Entry 6JW0 (X-ray diffraction, 2.20 A resolution); this record covers chains A and I of the 3 polymer chains in the assembly.

Chain A:
Name: TAL effector
Organism: Xanthomonas campestris pv. armoraciae
Amino-acid sequence (498 residues; each row starts with the number of its first residue):
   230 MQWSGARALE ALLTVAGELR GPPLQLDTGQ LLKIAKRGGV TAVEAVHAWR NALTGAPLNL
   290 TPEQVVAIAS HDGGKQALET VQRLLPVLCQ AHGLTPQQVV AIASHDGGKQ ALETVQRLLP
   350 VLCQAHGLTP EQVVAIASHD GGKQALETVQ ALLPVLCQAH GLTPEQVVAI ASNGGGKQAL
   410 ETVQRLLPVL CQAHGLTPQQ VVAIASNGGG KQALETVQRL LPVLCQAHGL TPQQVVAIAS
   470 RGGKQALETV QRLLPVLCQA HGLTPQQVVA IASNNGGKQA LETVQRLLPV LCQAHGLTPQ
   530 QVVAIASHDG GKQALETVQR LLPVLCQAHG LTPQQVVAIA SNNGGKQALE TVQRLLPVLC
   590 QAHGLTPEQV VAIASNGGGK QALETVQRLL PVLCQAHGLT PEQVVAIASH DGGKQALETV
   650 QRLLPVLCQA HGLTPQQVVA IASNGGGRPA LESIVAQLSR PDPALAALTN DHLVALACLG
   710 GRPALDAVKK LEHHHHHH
Disordered / not traced: 726-727

Chain I:
Molecule: 17-nt DNA strand
Sequence (17 nucleotides; numbered -2 to 14; the number before each row is that of its first residue; numbers below 1 keep their minus sign (DT-2 is residue -2)):
    -2 TGTCCCTTCG CGTCTCT

Interface between chain A and chain I:
Residue-residue contacts (75):
  Gln231(A) with DT-2(I), phosphate contact
  Arg266(A) with DC2(I), base contact
  Val269(A) with DG-1(I), phosphate contact
  Thr270(A) with DG-1(I), hydrogen bond to the phosphate; DT0(I), hydrogen bond to the phosphate
  Asp301(A) with DT0(I), base contact; DC1(I), hydrogen bond to the base; DC2(I), base contact
  Gly302(A) with DT0(I), phosphate contact; DC1(I), phosphate contact
  Gln305(A) with DT0(I), hydrogen bond to the phosphate
  Asp335(A) with DC2(I), hydrogen bond to the base; DC3(I), base contact
  Gly336(A) with DC1(I), phosphate contact
  Lys338(A) with DC1(I), phosphate contact
  Gln339(A) with DC1(I), hydrogen bond to the phosphate; DC2(I), phosphate contact
  Asp369(A) with DC3(I), hydrogen bond to the base
  Gly370(A) with DC2(I), phosphate contact; DC3(I), phosphate contact
  Lys372(A) with DC2(I), phosphate contact
  Gln373(A) with DC2(I), hydrogen bond to the phosphate; DC3(I), phosphate contact
  Gly403(A) with DT4(I), base contact
  Gly404(A) with DC3(I), phosphate contact
  Lys406(A) with DC3(I), phosphate contact
  Gln407(A) with DC3(I), hydrogen bond to the phosphate; DT4(I), phosphate contact
  Gly437(A) with DT5(I), base contact
  Gly438(A) with DT4(I), sugar contact; DT5(I), phosphate contact
  Lys440(A) with DT4(I), phosphate contact
  Gln441(A) with DT4(I), hydrogen bond to the phosphate; DT5(I), phosphate contact
  Lys473(A) with DT5(I), phosphate contact
  Gln474(A) with DT5(I), hydrogen bond to the phosphate; DC6(I), phosphate contact
  Asn504(A) with DC6(I), base contact; DG7(I), hydrogen bond to the base
  Gly505(A) with DC6(I), phosphate contact; DG7(I), phosphate contact
  Lys507(A) with DC6(I), phosphate contact
  Gln508(A) with DC6(I), hydrogen bond to the phosphate
  Asp538(A) with DC8(I), hydrogen bond to the base
  Gly539(A) with DG7(I), phosphate contact; DC8(I), phosphate contact
  Lys541(A) with DG7(I), phosphate contact
  Gln542(A) with DG7(I), hydrogen bond to the phosphate
  Asn572(A) with DG9(I), hydrogen bond to the base; DT10(I), base contact
  Gly573(A) with DC8(I), phosphate contact; DG9(I), phosphate contact
  Lys575(A) with DC8(I), phosphate contact
  Gln576(A) with DC8(I), hydrogen bond to the phosphate; DG9(I), phosphate contact
  Gly606(A) with DT10(I), base contact
  Gly607(A) with DT10(I), phosphate contact
  Lys609(A) with DG9(I), phosphate contact
  Gln610(A) with DG9(I), hydrogen bond to the phosphate; DT10(I), phosphate contact
  Asp640(A) with DC11(I), hydrogen bond to the base
  Gly641(A) with DT10(I), phosphate contact; DC11(I), phosphate contact
  Lys643(A) with DT10(I), phosphate contact
  Gln644(A) with DT10(I), hydrogen bond to the phosphate; DC11(I), phosphate contact
  Gly674(A) with DT12(I), base contact
  Gly675(A) with DT12(I), base contact
  Arg677(A) with DC11(I), salt bridge to the phosphate
  Pro678(A) with DC11(I), phosphate contact; DT12(I), phosphate contact
  Arg711(A) with DC11(I), hydrogen bond to the phosphate; DT12(I), salt bridge to the phosphate
  Pro712(A) with DT12(I), phosphate contact; DC13(I), phosphate contact
Also at the interface, not in a pair above, chain A (55 interface residues in all): Gly303, Lys304, Gly337, Gly471

In short:
Chain A and chain I form an interface of 55 and 16 residues respectively, with 21 hydrogen bonds and 2 salt
bridges. Among the polar pairs are Asp301(A)-DC1(I), Asp335(A)-DC2(I) and Asp369(A)-DC3(I).
Here chain A is TAL effector (Xanthomonas campestris pv. armoraciae) and chain I is a 17-nt DNA strand. Entry
6JW0 (Universal RVD R* accommodates cytosine via water-mediated interactions) was determined by X-ray
diffraction together with 6JVZ, 6JW1, 6JW2, 6JW3, 6JW4 and 6JW5 from the same study.
